8SRY - chains B and D of the 4 polymer chains in the assembly; structure by X-ray diffraction, 2.40 A resolution.

# Chain B (and D)
Name: Apoptosis regulator BAX
Source organism: Homo sapiens
Notes: chain D of this document is another copy of the same molecule, construct and numbering; everything in this record applies to it too
Reference sequence: Q07812 (BAX_HUMAN); numbering as in UniProt (aligned over 53-128)
Chain sequence (80 residues; numbered 49 to 128; the number before each row is that of its first residue):
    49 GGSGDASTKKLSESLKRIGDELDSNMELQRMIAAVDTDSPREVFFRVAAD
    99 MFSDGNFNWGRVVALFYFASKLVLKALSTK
Unresolved in the structure: 49-51, 127-128 (chain D: fully traced)
Differences from the reference sequence: expression tag (49-52); conflict Ser62 (Cys in Q07812), Ser126 (Cys in Q07812)
Residues lining bound ligands: 3,6,9,12,15-pentaoxatricosan-1-ol (N8E): Phe105, Asn106, Trp107, Val110, Phe114
From the paper describing this entry:
  - mutagenesis - D71N, Y115F: decreased stability
  - mutagenesis - D71N (75% of WT), Y115F: decreased binding to lipids

# How chain B and chain D interact
Residue-residue contacts (9):
  Arg89(B) - Phe100(D)  hydrogen bond (side chain-backbone)
  Arg89(B) - Gly103(D)
  Arg89(B) - Asn104(D)  hydrogen bond (side chain-backbone)
  Arg89(B) - Phe105(D)
  Phe93(B) - Ala96(D)  hydrophobic
  Phe93(B) - Phe100(D)  hydrophobic
  Ala96(B) - Phe93(D)  hydrophobic
  Phe100(B) - Arg89(D)
  Gly103(B) - Arg89(D)
Other interface residues (no listed pair), chain B (6 interface residues in all): Ala97

# Summary
Chain B and chain D form an interface of 6 and 7 residues respectively; the contacts include 2 hydrogen bonds.
Polar pairs include Arg89(B)-Phe100(D) and Arg89(B)-Asn104(D). Bound to chain B:
3,6,9,12,15-pentaoxatricosan-1-ol. The paper reports that D71N and Y115F of chain B reduce stability; D71N and
Y115F of chain B reduce binding to lipids.
Chain B and chain D are both Apoptosis regulator BAX (Homo sapiens); the structure, Crystal structure of
BAK-BAX heterodimer with C12E8, was determined by X-ray diffraction (same publication as 8SRX).
